PDB entry 7YV9 | electron microscopy, 4.78 A resolution (low resolution: residue-level contacts below are approximate; hydrogen-bond / salt-bridge calls are withheld) | chains H and Y of the 16 polymer chains in the assembly

Chain H (and Y):
Name: Unconventional myosin-Va
From: Mus musculus
Notes: chain Y of this document is another copy of the same molecule, construct and numbering; everything in this record applies to it too
UniProt: D3YZ62 (D3YZ62_MOUSE); residue numbers follow UniProt; this construct covers 1-1828
Chain sequence (1828 residues; each row starts with the number of its first residue):
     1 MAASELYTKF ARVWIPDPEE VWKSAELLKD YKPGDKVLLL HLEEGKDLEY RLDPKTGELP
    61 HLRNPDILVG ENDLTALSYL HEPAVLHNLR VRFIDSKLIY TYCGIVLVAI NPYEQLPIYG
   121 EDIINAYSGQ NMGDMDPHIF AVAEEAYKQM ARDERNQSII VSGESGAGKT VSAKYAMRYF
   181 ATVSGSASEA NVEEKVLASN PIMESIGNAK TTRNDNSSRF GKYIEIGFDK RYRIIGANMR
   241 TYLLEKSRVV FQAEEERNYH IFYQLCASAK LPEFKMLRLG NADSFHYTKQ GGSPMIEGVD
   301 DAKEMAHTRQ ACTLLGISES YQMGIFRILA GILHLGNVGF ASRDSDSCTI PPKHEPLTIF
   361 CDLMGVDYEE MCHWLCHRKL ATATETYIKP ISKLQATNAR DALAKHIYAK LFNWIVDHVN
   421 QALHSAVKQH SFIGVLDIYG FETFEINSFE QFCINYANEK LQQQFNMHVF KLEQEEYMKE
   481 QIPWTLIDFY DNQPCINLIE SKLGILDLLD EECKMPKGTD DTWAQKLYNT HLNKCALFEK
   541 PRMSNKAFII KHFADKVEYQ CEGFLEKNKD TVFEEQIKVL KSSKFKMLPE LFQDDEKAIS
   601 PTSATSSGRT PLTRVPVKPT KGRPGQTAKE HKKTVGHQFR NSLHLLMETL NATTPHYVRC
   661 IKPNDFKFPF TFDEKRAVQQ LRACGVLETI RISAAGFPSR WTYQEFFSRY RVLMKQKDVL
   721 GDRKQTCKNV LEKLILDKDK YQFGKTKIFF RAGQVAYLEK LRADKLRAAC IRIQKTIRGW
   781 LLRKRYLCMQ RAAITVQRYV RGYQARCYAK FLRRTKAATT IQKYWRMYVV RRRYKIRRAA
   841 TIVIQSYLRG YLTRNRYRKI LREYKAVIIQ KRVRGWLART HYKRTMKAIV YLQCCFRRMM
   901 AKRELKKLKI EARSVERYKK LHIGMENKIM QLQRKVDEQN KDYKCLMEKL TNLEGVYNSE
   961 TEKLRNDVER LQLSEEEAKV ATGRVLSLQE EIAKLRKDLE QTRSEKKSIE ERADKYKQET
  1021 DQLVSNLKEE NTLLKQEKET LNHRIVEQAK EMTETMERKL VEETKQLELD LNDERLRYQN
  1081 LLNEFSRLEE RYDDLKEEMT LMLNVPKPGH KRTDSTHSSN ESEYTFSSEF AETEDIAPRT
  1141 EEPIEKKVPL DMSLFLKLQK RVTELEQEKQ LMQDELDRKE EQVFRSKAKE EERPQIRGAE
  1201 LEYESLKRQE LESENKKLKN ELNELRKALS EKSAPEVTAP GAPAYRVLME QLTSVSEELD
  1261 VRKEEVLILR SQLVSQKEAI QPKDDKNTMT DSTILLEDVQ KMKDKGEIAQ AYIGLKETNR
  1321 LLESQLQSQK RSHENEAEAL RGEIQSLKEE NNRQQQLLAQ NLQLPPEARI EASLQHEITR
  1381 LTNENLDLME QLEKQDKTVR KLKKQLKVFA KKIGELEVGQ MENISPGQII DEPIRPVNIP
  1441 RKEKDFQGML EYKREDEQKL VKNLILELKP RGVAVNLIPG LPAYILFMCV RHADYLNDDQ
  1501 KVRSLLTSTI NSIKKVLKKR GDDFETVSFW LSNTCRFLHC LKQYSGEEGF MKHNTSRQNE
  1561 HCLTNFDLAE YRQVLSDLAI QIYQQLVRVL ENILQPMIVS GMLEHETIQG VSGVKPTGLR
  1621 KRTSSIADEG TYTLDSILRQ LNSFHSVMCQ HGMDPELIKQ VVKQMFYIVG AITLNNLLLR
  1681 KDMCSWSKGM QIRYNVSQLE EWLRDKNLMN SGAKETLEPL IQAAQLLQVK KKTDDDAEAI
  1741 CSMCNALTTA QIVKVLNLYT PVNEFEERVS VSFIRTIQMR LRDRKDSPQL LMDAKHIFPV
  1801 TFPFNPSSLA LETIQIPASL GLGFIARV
Unresolved in the structure: 1-3, 533-536, 597-630, 1103-1828 (chain Y: 1-1432, 1608-1630)
From the paper describing this entry:
  - mutagenesis - V1437F: increased binding to GTD
  - mutagenesis - V1437F: decreased catalytic activity
  - mutagenesis - E1089K, V1437Q: increased catalytic activity on Rab11a
  - mutagenesis - D134K/D136K, E926K, M930Q, W1686Q: increased catalytic activity
  - self-association interface (contacts with another copy of this molecule); pairs are residue here / residue on that copy: R1435-D1577, R1435

Chain H / chain Y interface:
Contacting residue pairs (32; chain H residue first):
  D66(H) - R1768(Y)
  I67(H) - P1761(Y)
  I67(H) - V1762(Y)
  I67(H) - N1763(Y)
  I67(H) - E1764(Y)
  V69(H) - R1768(Y)
  G70(H) - K1681(Y)
  G70(H) - R1768(Y)
  E71(H) - K1681(Y)
  N72(H) - K1681(Y)
  N72(H) - D1682(Y)
  R92(H) - K1681(Y)
  D95(H) - N1757(Y)
  D95(H) - V1771(Y)
  S96(H) - N1757(Y)
  L98(H) - K1754(Y)
  L98(H) - L1758(Y)
  P117(H) - L1790(Y)
  D122(H) - Q1789(Y)
  D122(H) - L1791(Y)
  I123(H) - L1679(Y)
  I123(H) - L1791(Y)
  A126(H) - L1679(Y)
  Q130(H) - R1680(Y)
  D134(H) - R1680(Y)
  M135(H) - L1679(Y)
  M135(H) - R1680(Y)
  D136(H) - L1679(Y)
  D136(H) - R1680(Y)
  D136(H) - K1681(Y)
  R709(H) - V1762(Y)
  R709(H) - N1763(Y)
Also at the interface, not in a pair above, chain H (24 interface residues in all): K97, I118, Y127, R762, A763
Also at the interface, not in a pair above, chain Y (21 interface residues in all): N1675, N1676, I1774, R1775, P1788
From the paper, about this interface:
  - interface residues, chain Y: K1754(Y)

In short:
24 residues of chain H face 21 of chain Y across their interface. The paper reports that D134K/D136K, E926K
and M930Q of chain H, among others, increase catalytic activity; the interface residue K1754(Y); 7
substitutions were tested in all.
Chain H and chain Y are both Unconventional myosin-Va (Mus musculus); the structure, Cryo-EM structure of
full-length Myosin Va in the autoinhibited state, was determined by electron microscopy.
